Entry 4OKQ (X-ray diffraction, 2.50 A resolution); this record covers chains A and B.

[Chain A (and B)]
Name: Hut operon positive regulatory protein
From: Geobacillus thermodenitrificans NG80-2
Notes: chain B of this document is another copy of the same molecule, construct and numbering; everything in this record applies to it too
Reference sequence: A4IK89 (HUTP_GEOTN); residues 1-149 here = UniProt positions 1-149
Chain sequence (149 residues; each row starts with the number of its first residue):
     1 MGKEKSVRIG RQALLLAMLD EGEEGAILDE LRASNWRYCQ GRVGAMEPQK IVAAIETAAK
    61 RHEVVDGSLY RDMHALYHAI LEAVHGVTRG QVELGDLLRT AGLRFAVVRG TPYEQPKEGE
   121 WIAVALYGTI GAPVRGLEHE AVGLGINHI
Unresolved in the structure: 1-3
Ligand contacts: histidine (HIS): Tyr70, His74, Tyr77, His78, Arg89, Leu98, Arg99, Ile130, Gly131, Ala132, His139

[How chain A and chain B interact]
Residue-residue contacts - 45 pairs, chain A then chain B:
  Arg8(A) - Tyr127(B)  hydrogen bond
  Arg8(A) - Thr129(B)
  Arg8(A) - Glu140(B)
  Ile9(A) - Glu140(B)  hydrogen bond (backbone-side chain)
  Gly10(A) - Glu140(B)  hydrogen bond (backbone-side chain)
  Arg11(A) - Met18(B)  hydrogen bond (side chain-backbone)
  Arg11(A) - Asp20(B)  salt bridge
  Arg11(A) - Tyr127(B)
  Arg11(A) - Glu140(B)  hydrogen bond (backbone-side chain)
  Leu14(A) - Val142(B)  hydrophobic
  Leu15(A) - Leu15(B)  hydrophobic
  Met18(A) - Arg11(B)
  Met18(A) - Met18(B)  hydrophobic
  Asp20(A) - Arg11(B)  salt bridge
  Glu82(A) - Arg89(B)  salt bridge
  His85(A) - Arg89(B)
  His85(A) - Gly90(B)
  Gly86(A) - Gly86(B)
  Arg89(A) - Glu82(B)  salt bridge
  Arg89(A) - His85(B)
  Arg89(A) - Leu144(B)
  Gly90(A) - His85(B)  hydrogen bond (backbone-side chain)
  Tyr113(A) - Glu138(B)  hydrogen bond (side chain-backbone)
  Tyr113(A) - His139(B)
  Tyr127(A) - Arg8(B)  hydrogen bond
  Tyr127(A) - Arg11(B)
  Thr129(A) - Arg8(B)
  Glu138(A) - Tyr113(B)  hydrogen bond (backbone-side chain)
  His139(A) - Tyr113(B)
  His139(A) - Ile146(B)
  Glu140(A) - Arg8(B)
  Glu140(A) - Ile9(B)  hydrogen bond (side chain-backbone)
  Glu140(A) - Gly10(B)  hydrogen bond (side chain-backbone)
  Glu140(A) - Arg11(B)  hydrogen bond (side chain-backbone)
  Glu140(A) - Ile146(B)
  Ala141(A) - Leu144(B)
  Val142(A) - Leu14(B)  hydrophobic
  Val142(A) - Val142(B)  hydrophobic
  Val142(A) - Gly143(B)
  Val142(A) - Leu144(B)  hydrophobic
  Gly143(A) - Val142(B)
  Leu144(A) - Arg89(B)
  Leu144(A) - Val142(B)  hydrophobic
  Ile146(A) - His139(B)
  Ile146(A) - Glu140(B)
Interface residues without a listed pair, chain A (29 interface residues in all): Val7, Leu19, Glu23, Gly128, Gly136
Interface residues without a listed pair, chain B (28 interface residues in all): Val7, Leu19, Gly128, Gly136, Ala141

[In short]
29 residues of chain A and 28 residues of chain B are in contact; the contacts include 12 hydrogen bonds and 4
salt bridges. Among the polar pairs are Arg11(A)-Asp20(B), Glu82(A)-Arg89(B) and Arg8(A)-Tyr127(B). Ligands of
chain A: histidine.
Both chains are Hut operon positive regulatory protein (Geobacillus thermodenitrificans NG80-2). Entry 4OKQ
(Crystal structure of the single-stranded RNA binding protein HutP from Geobacillus thermodenitrificans) was
determined by X-ray diffraction, deposited together with 4OK9.
